5EJK - chains C and D of the 16 polymer chains in the assembly; structure by X-ray diffraction, 3.80 A resolution.

Chain C (and D):
Protein: Gag-Pro-Pol polyprotein
Organism: Rous sarcoma virus (strain Prague C)
Notes: EC 3.4.23.-, 2.7.7.49, 2.7.7.7, 3.1.26.4, 2.7.7.-, 3.1.-.-; chain D of this document is another copy of the same molecule, construct and numbering; everything in this record applies to it too
UniProtKB: P03354 (POL_RSVP); residues 1-270 here correspond to UniProt positions 1281-1550 (UniProt number = residue number + 1280)
Sequence (270 residues; each row starts with the number of its first residue):
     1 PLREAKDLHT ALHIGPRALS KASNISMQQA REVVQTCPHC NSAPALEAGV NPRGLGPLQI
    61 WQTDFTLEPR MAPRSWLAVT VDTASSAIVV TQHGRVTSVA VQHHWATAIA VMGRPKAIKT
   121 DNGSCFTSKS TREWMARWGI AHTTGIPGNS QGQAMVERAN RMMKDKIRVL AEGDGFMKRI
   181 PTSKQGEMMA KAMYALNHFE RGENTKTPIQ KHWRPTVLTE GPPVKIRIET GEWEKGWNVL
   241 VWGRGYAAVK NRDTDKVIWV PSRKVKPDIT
Not modelled in the structure: 41-53, 270 (chain D: 41-51, 74-75, 147, 215-219, 270)
Modified / non-standard residues: Mse27, Mse71, Mse155, Mse177, Mse193 (selenomethionine; parent Met); Mse112, Mse135, Mse162, Mse163, Mse188, Mse189 (selenomethionine)
Sequence notes: engineered mutation S23 (Cys1303 in P03354), Mse112 (Leu1392 in P03354), Mse135 (Leu1415 in P03354), Mse162 (Leu1442 in P03354), Mse163 (Leu1443 in P03354), Mse188 (Leu1468 in P03354), Mse189 (Leu1469 in P03354); conflict K166 (Arg1446 in P03354)
Bound ions: Zn2+: H9, H13, C37, C40
UniProt features mapped onto this chain:
  - DNA-binding region: P222 to T270 (Integrase-type)
  - region: D268 to T270 (Involved in homooctamerization)
  - binding site (Zn(2+)): H9, H13, C37, C40
  - binding site (Mg(2+)): D64, D121, E157
Reported in the primary citation:
  - catalytic residues: D64, D121, E157
  - binding site for RSV Integrase: T66, R158, R161, K164, E229
  - binding site for RSV Integrase: R17, R31, S124, R227, E229, K266
  - mutagenesis - F199K: abolished catalytic activity on concerted integration (citing earlier work)
  - binding site for the 22-nt DNA strand: R17, R244, R263
  - binding site for the 22-nt DNA strand: R31, R227, W259, R263
  - mutagenesis - R244A, R244C: decreased catalytic activity (citing earlier work)
  - mutagenesis - W233A, W233E: abolished binding to viral DNA LTR sequence (citing earlier work)
  - self-association interface (contacts with another copy of this molecule): W259
  - mutagenesis - C23S/L112M/L135M/L162M/L163M/L188M/L189M: unchanged catalytic activity

Interface between chain C and chain D:
Residue-residue contacts (43):
  V99(C) - S183(D)
  Q102(C) - E187(D)
  H103(C) - G186(D)  hydrogen bond (side chain-backbone)
  H103(C) - E187(D)
  A106(C) - E187(D)
  A106(C) - A190(D)
  I109(C) - Y194(D)
  I109(C) - H198(D)
  A110(C) - A190(D)  hydrophobic
  A110(C) - H198(D)
  G113(C) - H198(D)  hydrogen bond (backbone-side chain)
  R114(C) - Y194(D)  hydrogen bond
  R114(C) - F199(D)
  W134(C) - E187(D)  hydrogen bond
  S183(C) - H103(D)  hydrogen bond (backbone-side chain)
  E187(C) - H103(D)  salt bridge
  E187(C) - W134(D)  hydrogen bond
  A190(C) - A106(D)
  K191(C) - W138(D)
  Y194(C) - I109(D)
  Y194(C) - R114(D)  hydrogen bond
  H198(C) - A110(D)  hydrogen bond (side chain-backbone)
  H198(C) - V111(D)
  H198(C) - Mse112(D)
  H198(C) - G113(D)
  F199(C) - R114(D)
  I209(C) - W213(D)  hydrophobic
  Q210(C) - W213(D)
  W213(C) - W213(D)
  T216(C) - Q210(D)
  T216(C) - W213(D)
  T216(C) - R214(D)
  V217(C) - Q210(D)  hydrogen bond (backbone-side chain)
  L218(C) - R214(D)
  T219(C) - K21(D)
  T219(C) - Q210(D)  hydrogen bond
  P222(C) - A248(D)  hydrophobic
  P222(C) - V257(D)  hydrophobic
  P222(C) - W259(D)
  P223(C) - V257(D)
  P223(C) - W259(D)  hydrogen bond (backbone-side chain)
  P267(C) - W259(D)  hydrophobic
  D268(C) - W259(D)
Also at the interface, not in a pair above, chain C (33 interface residues in all): T107, V111, Mse112, W138, V224, W242
Also at the interface, not in a pair above, chain D (28 interface residues in all): K191, Mse193, I209, V241

Summary:
The interface between chain C and chain D involves 33 residues on one side and 28 on the other, with 11
hydrogen bonds and 1 salt bridge. Among the polar pairs are E187(C)-H103(D), H103(C)-G186(D) and
G113(C)-H198(D). From the paper: catalytic residues D64(C), D121(C) and E157(C); R244A and R244C of chain C
reduce catalytic activity; 6 substitutions were tested in all.
Both chains are Gag-Pro-Pol polyprotein (Rous sarcoma virus (strain Prague C)). Entry 5EJK (Crystal structure
of the Rous sarcoma virus intasome) was determined by X-ray diffraction.
